4YB1 - chains R and P; structure by X-ray diffraction, 2.08 A resolution.

== Chain R ==
Molecule: 91-nt RNA strand
Organism: Vibrio cholerae
Sequence (91 nucleotides; row label = number of the first residue in the row):
     8 GGGCACGCAC AGAGCAAACC AUUCGAAAGA GUGGGACGCA AAGCCUCCGG CCUAAACCAU
    68 UGCACCUCGG UAGGUAGCGG GGUUACCGAU G
Metal / ion sites: Mg2+ near G42 (its only coordinating residue here)
Ligand contacts: c-GMP-AMP (4BW; 2-amino-9-[(2R,3R,3aS,5R,7aR,9R,10R,10aS,12R,14aR)-9-(6-amino-9H-purin-9-yl)-3,5,10,12-tetrahydroxy-5,12-dioxidooctahydro-2H,7H-difuro[3,2-d:3',2'-j][1,3,7,9,2,8]tetraoxadiphosphacyclododecin-2-yl]-1,9-dihydro-6H-purin-6-one): G14, A16, C17, A18, G19, A20, G21, C46, A47, A48, A49, C93, C94
What the authors report for this chain:
  - binding site for c-GMP-AMP: A20

== Chain P ==
Molecule: U1 small nuclear ribonucleoprotein A
Organism: Homo sapiens
Reference sequence: P09012 (SNRPA_HUMAN); numbering as in UniProt (aligned over 7-97)
Sequence (92 residues; each row starts with the number of its first residue):
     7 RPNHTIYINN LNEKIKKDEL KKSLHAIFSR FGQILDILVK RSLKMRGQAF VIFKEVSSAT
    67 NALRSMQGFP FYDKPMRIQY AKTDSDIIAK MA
Construct notes: conflict His31 (Tyr in P09012), Arg36 (Gln in P09012), Lys46 (Ser in P09012); expression tag (98)
UniProt features mapped onto this chain:
  - modified residue: Lys60 (N6-acetyllysine)
  - mutagenesis: Thr11 (T11V: Abolishes RNA binding), Tyr13 (Y13F: Substantially reduces RNA binding), Asn15 (N15V: Abolishes RNA binding), Asn16 (N16V: Substantially reduces RNA binding), Arg52 (R52Q: Abolishes RNA binding)

== How chain R and chain P interact ==
Pairs across the interface (5; chain R residue first):
  A16(R) - Gly74(P)  sugar contact
  C17(R) - Gly74(P)  sugar contact
  C17(R) - Pro76(P)  phosphate contact
  C17(R) - Pro81(P)  sugar contact
  A96(R) - Arg83(P)  hydrogen bond to the sugar
Other interface residues (no listed pair), chain R (4 interface residues in all): A18

== Overview ==
Chain R and chain P each contribute 4 residues to their interface, with 1 hydrogen bond. Its one
hydrogen-bonded contact is A96(R)-Arg83(P). Chain R binds c-GMP-AMP. From UniProt: 5 mutagenesis sites on
chain P. The paper reports a binding site for c-GMP-AMP at A20(R).
Chain R is a 91-nt RNA strand (Vibrio cholerae) and chain P is U1 small nuclear ribonucleoprotein A (Homo
sapiens); the structure, 20A Mutant c-di-GMP Vc2 Riboswitch bound with 3',3'-cGAMP, was determined by X-ray
diffraction, deposited together with 4YAZ and 4YB0.
